Entry 1FFV (X-ray diffraction, 2.25 A resolution); this record covers chains D and E of the 6 polymer chains in the assembly.

[Chain D]
Name: Cuts, iron-sulfur protein of carbon monoxide dehydrogenase
From: Hydrogenophaga pseudoflava
UniProt: P19915 (DCMS_HYDPS); residues 1-163 here = UniProt positions 1-163
Chain sequence (163 residues; numbered 1 to 163; the number before each row is that of its first residue):
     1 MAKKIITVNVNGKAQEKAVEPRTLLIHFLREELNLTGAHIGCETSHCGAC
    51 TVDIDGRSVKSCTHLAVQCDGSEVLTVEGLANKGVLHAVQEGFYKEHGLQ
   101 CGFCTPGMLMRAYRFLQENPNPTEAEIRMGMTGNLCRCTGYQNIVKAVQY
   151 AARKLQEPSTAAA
Unresolved in the structure: 1, 158-163
Differences from the reference sequence: conflict Gln90 (Arg in P19915)
UniProt features mapped onto this chain:
  - binding site ([2Fe-2S] cluster): Cys42, Cys47, Cys50, Cys62, Cys101, Cys104, Cys136, Cys138
Metal / ion sites: 2Fe-2S cluster Fe site 1: Cys42, Cys47, Cys50, Cys62; 2Fe-2S cluster Fe site 2: Cys101, Cys104, Cys136, Cys138
Ligand contacts:
  - FAD (flavin-adenine dinucleotide): Thr44, Ser45, His46
  - 2Fe-2S cluster (FES), molecule 1: His39, Ile40, Gly41, Cys42, Ser45, His46, Cys47, Gly48, Cys50, Lys60, Cys62
  - 2Fe-2S cluster (FES), molecule 2: Leu99, Gln100, Cys101, Gly102, Phe103, Cys104, Thr105, Cys136, Arg137, Cys138, Thr139
  - molybdenum cofactor (PCD; (molybdopterin-cytosine dinucleotide-S,S)-dioxo-aqua-molybdenum(V)): Gln100, Cys101, Cys138

[Chain E]
Name: Cutl, molybdoprotein of carbon monoxide dehydrogenase
From: Hydrogenophaga pseudoflava
Chain sequence (803 residues; numbered 1 to 803; the number before each row is that of its first residue):
     1 MNAPVQDAEARELALAGMGASRLRKEDARFIQGKGNYVDDIKMPGMLHMD
    51 IVRAPIAHGRIKKIHKDAALAMPGVHAVLTAEDLKPLKLHWMPTLAGDVA
   101 AVLADEKVHFQMQEVAIVIADDRYIAADAVEAVKVEYDELPVVIDPIDAL
   151 KPDAPVLREDLAGKTSGAHGPREHHNHIFTWGAGDKAATDAVFANAPVTV
   201 SQHMYYPRVHPCPLETCGCVASFDPIKGDLTTYITSQAPHVVRTVVSMLS
   251 GIPESKVRIVSPDIGGGFGNKVGIYPGYVCAIVASIVLGRPVKWVEDRVE
   301 NISTTAFARDYHMDGELAATPDGKILGLRVNVVADHGAFDACADPTKFPA
   351 GLFHICSGSYDIPRAHCSVKGVYTNKAPGGVAYRCSFRVTEAVYLIERMV
   401 DVLAQKLNMDKAEIRAKNFIRKEQFPYTTQFGFEYDSGDYHTALKKVLDA
   451 VDYPALRAEQAARRADPNSPTLMGIGLVTFTEVVGAGPSKMCDILGVGMF
   501 DSCEIRIHPTGSAIARMGTITQGQGHQTTYAQIIATELGIPSEVIQVEEG
   551 DTSTAPYGLGTYGSRSTPVAGAAIALAARKIHAKARKIAAHMLEVNENDL
   601 DWEVDRFKVKGDDSKFKTMADIAWQAYHQPPAGLEPGLEAVHYYDPPNFT
   651 YPFGIYLCVVDIDRATGETKVRRFYALDDCGTRINPMIIEGQIHGGLTEG
   701 YAVAMGQQMPFDAQGNLLGNTLMDYFLPTAVETPHWETDHTVTPSPHHPI
   751 GAKGVAESPHVGSIPTFTAAVVDAFAHVGVTHLDMPHTSYRVWKSLKEHN
   801 LAL
Unresolved in the structure: 1-6
Differences from the reference sequence: modified residue (384-385); conflict Leu456 (Trp in 4098682)
Modified residues: Arg384 (c-gamma-hydroxy arginine; ARO); Cys385 (s-selanyl cysteine; CSZ)
Ligand contacts: molybdenum cofactor (PCD; (molybdopterin-cytosine dinucleotide-S,S)-dioxo-aqua-molybdenum(V)): Gln237, Gly266, Gly267, Phe268, Gly269, Val272, Ala382, Tyr383, Arg384, Cys385, Gln522, Gly523, Gln524, Gly525, His526, Thr529, Thr561, Tyr562, Gly563, Ser564, Arg565, Ser566, Thr567, Pro568, Cys680, Thr682, Arg683, Ile684, Asn685, Ile688, Ile689, Gln692, Ala752, Lys753, Gly754, Val755, Ala756, Glu757

[Interface between chain D and chain E]
Pairs across the interface (97):
  Arg22(D) - Tyr124(E)
  Arg22(D) - Asp128(E)  salt bridge
  Thr23(D) - Tyr124(E)
  Leu24(D) - Tyr124(E)  hydrogen bond (backbone-side chain)
  His27(D) - Arg123(E)
  His27(D) - Tyr124(E)  hydrogen bond
  Arg30(D) - Asp39(E)  salt bridge
  Arg30(D) - Asp40(E)  salt bridge
  Arg30(D) - Lys42(E)  hydrogen bond (backbone-side chain)
  Glu31(D) - Lys42(E)
  Glu31(D) - Arg123(E)  salt bridge
  Asn34(D) - Lys42(E)
  Thr36(D) - Asp40(E)
  Thr36(D) - Lys42(E)
  Gly37(D) - Gly33(E)
  His39(D) - Tyr37(E)
  Gly41(D) - Leu214(E)
  Gly41(D) - Arg298(E)  hydrogen bond (backbone-side chain)
  Cys42(D) - Arg298(E)
  Cys42(D) - Leu722(E)  hydrophobic
  Glu43(D) - Asp297(E)
  Glu43(D) - Arg298(E)  hydrogen bond (side chain-backbone)
  Glu43(D) - Val299(E)  hydrogen bond (side chain-backbone)
  Thr44(D) - Thr721(E)
  Thr44(D) - Leu722(E)
  Thr44(D) - Met723(E)
  His46(D) - Leu722(E)
  His46(D) - Met723(E)
  Cys47(D) - Leu214(E)  hydrophobic
  Val77(D) - Ile31(E)
  Val77(D) - Gly33(E)
  Glu78(D) - Gln32(E)
  Glu78(D) - Gly33(E)
  Leu86(D) - Gln32(E)
  Gln90(D) - Ile31(E)  hydrogen bond (side chain-backbone)
  Gln90(D) - Gln32(E)
  Tyr94(D) - Leu23(E)  hydrophobic
  Tyr94(D) - Arg24(E)
  Tyr94(D) - Asp27(E)
  Lys95(D) - Leu23(E)
  His97(D) - Arg24(E)
  His97(D) - Met687(E)
  Leu99(D) - Arg24(E)  hydrogen bond (backbone-side chain)
  Leu99(D) - Asp27(E)
  Leu99(D) - Phe30(E)  hydrophobic
  Leu99(D) - Ile31(E)  hydrophobic
  Gln100(D) - Arg24(E)  hydrogen bond (backbone-side chain)
  Gln100(D) - Gly523(E)
  Gln100(D) - Gly691(E)  hydrogen bond (side chain-backbone)
  Gln100(D) - Gln692(E)  hydrogen bond
  Cys101(D) - Phe30(E)
  Cys101(D) - Tyr37(E)  hydrogen bond (backbone-side chain)
  Cys101(D) - Ile264(E)
  Cys101(D) - Gly265(E)
  Cys101(D) - Gly266(E)
  Cys101(D) - Gln522(E)
  Cys101(D) - Gly523(E)
  Gly102(D) - Tyr37(E)  hydrogen bond (backbone-side chain)
  Phe103(D) - Tyr37(E)  hydrogen bond (backbone-side chain)
  Phe103(D) - Leu214(E)
  Phe103(D) - Glu215(E)
  Phe103(D) - Gly265(E)
  Cys104(D) - Leu214(E)  hydrophobic
  Leu109(D) - Ile31(E)
  Arg128(D) - Ala730(E)  hydrogen bond (side chain-backbone)
  Arg128(D) - Val731(E)
  Arg128(D) - Thr733(E)  hydrogen bond (side chain-backbone)
  Met129(D) - Val731(E)  hydrophobic
  Thr132(D) - Thr729(E)  hydrogen bond
  Thr132(D) - Val731(E)
  Leu135(D) - Leu214(E)
  Leu135(D) - Leu722(E)  hydrophobic
  Leu135(D) - Pro728(E)
  Leu135(D) - Thr729(E)
  Arg137(D) - Pro211(E)  hydrogen bond (side chain-backbone)
  Arg137(D) - Cys212(E)  hydrogen bond (side chain-backbone)
  Arg137(D) - Leu214(E)
  Arg137(D) - Phe268(E)
  Arg137(D) - Tyr383(E)
  Arg137(D) - Glu699(E)  salt bridge
  Arg137(D) - Leu727(E)
  Cys138(D) - Phe268(E)  hydrophobic
  Cys138(D) - Gly691(E)
  Cys138(D) - Gly695(E)
  Thr139(D) - His694(E)
  Thr139(D) - Gly695(E)
  Gly140(D) - His694(E)
  Gly140(D) - Thr698(E)
  Gly140(D) - Thr733(E)
  Tyr141(D) - Pro728(E)  hydrogen bond (side chain-backbone)
  Tyr141(D) - Thr729(E)
  Tyr141(D) - Ala730(E)  hydrophobic
  Tyr141(D) - Thr733(E)
  Gln142(D) - His694(E)  hydrogen bond
  Gln142(D) - His735(E)
  Gln142(D) - Trp736(E)  hydrogen bond (side chain-backbone)
  Asn143(D) - His694(E)
Other interface residues (no listed pair), chain D (47 interface residues in all): Ile40, Ala49, Ala81, Phe93, Thr105, Pro106
Other interface residues (no listed pair), chain E (52 interface residues in all): Ile125, Pro213, Arg384, Ile688, Glu690, Pro734

[Overview]
47 residues of chain D face 52 of chain E across their interface; the contacts include 22 hydrogen bonds and 5
salt bridges. Polar contacts include Arg22(D)-Asp128(E), Arg30(D)-Asp39(E) and Arg30(D)-Asp40(E). Molybdenum
cofactor is bound between chain D and chain E.
Here chain D is Cuts, iron-sulfur protein of carbon monoxide dehydrogenase and chain E is Cutl, molybdoprotein
of carbon monoxide dehydrogenase, both from Hydrogenophaga pseudoflava. Entry 1FFV (Carbon monoxide
dehydrogenase from hydrogenophaga pseudoflava) was determined by X-ray diffraction (same publication as 1FFU).
